3E8G - chain A; structure by X-ray diffraction, 2.00 A resolution.

== Chain A ==
Molecule: Potassium channel protein
Source organism: Bacillus cereus
Notes: fragment: transmembrane domain, residues 19-110
Reference sequence: Q81HW2 (Q81HW2_BACCR); numbering as in UniProt (aligned over 19-110)
Chain sequence (96 residues; numbered 19 to 114; the number before each row is that of its first residue):
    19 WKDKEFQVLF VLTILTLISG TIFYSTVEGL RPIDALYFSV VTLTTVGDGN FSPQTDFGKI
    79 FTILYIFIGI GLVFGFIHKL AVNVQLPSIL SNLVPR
Disordered / not traced: 19-22, 114
Construct notes: expression tag (111-114)
Metal / ion sites: Na+ near Thr63 (its only coordinating residue here); Ca2+ near Gly67 (its only coordinating residue here)
What the authors report for this chain:
  - Ca2+ coordination: Gly67

== Summary ==
From the paper: Ca2+ coordination by Gly67.
Chain A is Potassium channel protein (Bacillus cereus); the structure, Crystal Structure of the the open NaK
channel-Na+/Ca2+ complex, was determined by X-ray diffraction together with 3E83, 3E89, 3E8B, 3E8F and 3E8H
from the same study.
